PDB entry 3DEG | electron microscopy, 10.90 A resolution (very low resolution: no residue pairs are listed; an interface is given only as per-side residue counts) | chains C and D of the 11 polymer chains in the assembly

# Chain C
Name: GTP-binding protein lepA
Organism: Escherichia coli
Notes: fragment: ef4
Reference sequence: P60785 (LEPA_ECOLI); numbering as in UniProt (aligned over 1-545)
Chain sequence (545 residues; numbered 1 to 545; the number before each row is that of its first residue):
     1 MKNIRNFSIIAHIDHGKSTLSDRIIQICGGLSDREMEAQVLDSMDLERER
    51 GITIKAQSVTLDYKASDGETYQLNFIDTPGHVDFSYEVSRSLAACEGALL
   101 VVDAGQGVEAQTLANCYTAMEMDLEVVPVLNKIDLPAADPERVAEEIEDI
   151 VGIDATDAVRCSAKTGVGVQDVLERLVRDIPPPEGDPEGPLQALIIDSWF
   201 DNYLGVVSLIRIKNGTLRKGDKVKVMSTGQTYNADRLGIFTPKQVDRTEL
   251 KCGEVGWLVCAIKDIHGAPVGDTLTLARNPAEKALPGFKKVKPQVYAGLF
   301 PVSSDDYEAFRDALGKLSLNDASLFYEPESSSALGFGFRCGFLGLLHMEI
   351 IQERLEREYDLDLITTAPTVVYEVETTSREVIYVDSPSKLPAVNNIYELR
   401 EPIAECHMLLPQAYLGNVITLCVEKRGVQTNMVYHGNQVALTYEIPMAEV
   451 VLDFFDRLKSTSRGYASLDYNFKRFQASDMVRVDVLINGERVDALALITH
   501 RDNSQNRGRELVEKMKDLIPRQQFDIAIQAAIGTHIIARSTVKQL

# Chain D
Name: 30S ribosomal protein S12
Organism: Escherichia coli
Reference sequence: P0A7S3 (RS12_ECOLI); residues 1-123 here correspond to UniProt positions 2-124 (UniProt number = residue number + 1)
Chain sequence (123 residues; row label = number of the first residue in the row):
     1 ATVNQLVRKPRARKVAKSNVPALEACPQKRGVCTRVYTTTPKKPNSALRK
    51 VCRVRLTNGFEVTSYIGGEGHNLQEHSVILIRGGRVKDLPGVRYHTVRGA
   101 LDCSGVKDRKQARSKYGVKRPKA

# Interface between chain C and chain D
At this resolution (11 A) residue pairs are not listed: 11 residues of chain C and 7 of chain D lie at the interface.

# Overview
The interface between chain C and chain D involves 11 residues on one side and 7 on the other.
Here chain C is GTP-binding protein lepA and chain D is 30S ribosomal protein S12, both from Escherichia coli.
Entry 3DEG (Complex of elongating Escherichia coli 70S ribosome and EF4(LepA)-GMPPNP) was determined by
electron microscopy.
